Entry 7OBB (electron microscopy, 3.30 A resolution); this record covers chains B and N of the 15 polymer chains in the assembly.

== Chain B ==
Molecule: DNA-directed RNA polymerase I subunit RPA2
Organism: Homo sapiens
Notes: EC 2.7.7.6
Reference sequence: Q9H9Y6 (RPA2_HUMAN); numbering as in UniProt (aligned over 1-1135)
Amino-acid sequence (1135 residues; row label = number of the first residue in the row):
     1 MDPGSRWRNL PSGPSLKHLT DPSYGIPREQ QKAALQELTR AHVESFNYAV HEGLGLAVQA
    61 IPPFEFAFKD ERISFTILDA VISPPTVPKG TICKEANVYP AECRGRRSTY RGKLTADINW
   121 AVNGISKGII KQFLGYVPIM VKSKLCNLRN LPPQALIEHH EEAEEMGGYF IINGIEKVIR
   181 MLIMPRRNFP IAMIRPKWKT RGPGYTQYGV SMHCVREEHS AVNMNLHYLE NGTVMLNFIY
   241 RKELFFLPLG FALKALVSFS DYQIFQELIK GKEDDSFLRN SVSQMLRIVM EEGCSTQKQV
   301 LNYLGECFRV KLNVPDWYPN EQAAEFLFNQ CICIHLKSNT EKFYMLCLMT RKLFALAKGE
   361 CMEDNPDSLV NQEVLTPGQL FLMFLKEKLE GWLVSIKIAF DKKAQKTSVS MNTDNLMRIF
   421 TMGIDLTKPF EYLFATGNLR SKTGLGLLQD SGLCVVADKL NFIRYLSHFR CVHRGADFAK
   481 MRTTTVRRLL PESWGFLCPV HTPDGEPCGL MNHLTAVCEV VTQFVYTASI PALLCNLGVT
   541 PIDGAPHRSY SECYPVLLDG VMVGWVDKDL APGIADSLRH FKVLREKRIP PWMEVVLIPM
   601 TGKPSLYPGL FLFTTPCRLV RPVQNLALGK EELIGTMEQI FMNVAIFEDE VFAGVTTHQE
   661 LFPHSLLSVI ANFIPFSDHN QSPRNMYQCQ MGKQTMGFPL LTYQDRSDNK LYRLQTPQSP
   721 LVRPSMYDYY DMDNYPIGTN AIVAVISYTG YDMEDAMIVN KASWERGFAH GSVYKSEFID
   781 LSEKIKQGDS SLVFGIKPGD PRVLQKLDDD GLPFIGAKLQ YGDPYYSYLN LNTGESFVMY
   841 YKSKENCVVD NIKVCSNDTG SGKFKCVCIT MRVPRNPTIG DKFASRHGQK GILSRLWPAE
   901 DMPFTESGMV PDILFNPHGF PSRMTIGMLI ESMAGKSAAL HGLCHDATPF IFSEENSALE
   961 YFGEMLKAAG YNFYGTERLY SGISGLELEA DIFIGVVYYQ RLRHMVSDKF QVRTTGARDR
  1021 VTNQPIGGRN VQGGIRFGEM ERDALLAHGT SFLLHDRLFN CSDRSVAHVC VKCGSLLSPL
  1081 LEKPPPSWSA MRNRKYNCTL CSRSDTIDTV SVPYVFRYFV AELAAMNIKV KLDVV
Not modelled in the structure: 1007-1010, 1135
Bound ions: Zn2+: Cys-1070, Cys-1098, Cys-1101
Curated features (UniProtKB/Swiss-Prot):
  - zinc finger: Cys-1070 to Cys-1101 (C4-type)
  - region: Ile-194 to Tyr-208 (Loop B), Leu-236 to Leu-247 (Loop A), Leu-439 to Leu-453 (Fork loop 1), Arg-474 to Leu-489 (Fork loop 2)
  - binding site (RNA): Arg-180, Asp-367, Lys-890
  - binding site (Mg(2+)): Asp-755
  - binding site (DNA): Arg-1020, Arg-1036
  - binding site (Zn(2+)): Cys-1070, Cys-1073, Cys-1098, Cys-1101
  - site: Tyr-687 (Active site gating)
  - modified residue: Ser-1051 (Phosphoserine)
  - natural variant: Ser-682 (S682R: In TCS4; uncertain significance), Arg-1003 (R1003C: In TCS4; R1003S: In TCS4)
From the paper describing this entry:
  - conformationally variable residues (side-chain flip): Tyr-687

== Chain N ==
Molecule: DNA-directed RNA polymerase I subunit RPA34
Organism: Homo sapiens
Reference sequence: O15446 (RPA34_HUMAN); numbering as in UniProt (aligned over 1-510)
Amino-acid sequence (510 residues; numbered 1 to 510; the number before each row is that of its first residue):
     1 MEEPQAGDAA RFSCPPNFTA KPPASESPRF SLEALTGPDT ELWLIQAPAD FAPECFNGRH
    61 VPLSGSQIVK GKLAGKRHRY RVLSSCPQAG EATLLAPSTE AGGGLTCASA PQGTLRILEG
   121 PQQSLSGSPL QPIPASPPPQ IPPGLRPRFC AFGGNPPVTG PRSALAPNLL TSGKKKKEMQ
   181 VTEAPVTQEA VNGHGALEVD MALGSPEMDV RKKKKKKNQQ LKEPEAAGPV GTEPTVETLE
   241 PLGVLFPSTT KKRKKPKGKE TFEPEDKTVK QEQINTEPLE DTVLSPTKKR KRQKGTEGME
   301 PEEGVTVESQ PQVKVEPLEE AIPLPPTKKR KKEKGQMAMM EPGTEAMEPV EPEMKPLESP
   361 GGTMAPQQPE GAKPQAQAAL AAPKKKTKKE KQQDATVEPE TEVVGPELPD DLEPQAAPTS
   421 TKKKKKKKER GHTVTEPIQP LEPELPGEGQ PEARATPGST KKRKKQSQES RMPETVPQEE
   481 MPGPPLNSES GEEAPTGRDK KRKQQQQQPV
Not modelled in the structure: 1-12, 162-510
Curated features (UniProtKB/Swiss-Prot):
  - modified residue: Met-1 (N-acetylmethionine), Ser-27 (Phosphoserine), Tyr-80 (Phosphotyrosine), Ser-128 (Phosphoserine), Ser-136 (Phosphoserine), Ser-172 (Phosphoserine), Ser-205 (Phosphoserine), Ser-285 (Phosphoserine), Thr-287 (Phosphothreonine), Ser-309 (Phosphoserine), Ser-490 (Phosphoserine)
  - cross-link (Glycyl lysine isopeptide (Lys-Gly)): Lys-270 (interchain with G-Cter in SUMO1), Lys-314 (interchain with G-Cter in SUMO1)

== How chain B and chain N interact ==
Pairs across the interface (57; chain B residue first):
  Cys-535(B) / Arg-116(N)  hydrogen bond (backbone-side chain)
  Asn-536(B) / Pro-48(N)
  Asn-536(B) / Ala-49(N)  hydrogen bond (side chain-backbone)
  Asn-536(B) / Asp-50(N)
  Asn-536(B) / Leu-118(N)
  Asn-536(B) / Glu-119(N)  hydrogen bond (backbone-backbone)
  Leu-537(B) / Arg-116(N)  hydrogen bond (backbone-side chain)
  Leu-537(B) / Glu-119(N)
  Gly-538(B) / Leu-118(N)
  Val-539(B) / Arg-116(N)
  His-547(B) / Gln-46(N)  hydrogen bond
  His-547(B) / Ser-85(N)  hydrogen bond (backbone-side chain)
  His-547(B) / Gln-88(N)
  His-547(B) / Thr-114(N)  hydrogen bond
  His-547(B) / Arg-116(N)
  Leu-570(B) / Leu-118(N)  hydrophobic
  Ser-577(B) / Pro-121(N)
  His-580(B) / Leu-125(N)
  Gln-624(B) / Gln-131(N)  hydrogen bond (side chain-backbone)
  Gln-624(B) / Pro-132(N)
  Gln-624(B) / Ile-133(N)  hydrogen bond (side chain-backbone)
  Leu-626(B) / Leu-130(N)
  Leu-626(B) / Gln-131(N)  hydrogen bond (backbone-backbone)
  Leu-626(B) / Pro-132(N)  hydrophobic
  Ala-627(B) / Ser-128(N)  hydrogen bond (backbone-side chain)
  Ala-627(B) / Leu-130(N)
  Ala-627(B) / Gln-131(N)
  Leu-628(B) / Gln-131(N)
  Gly-629(B) / Gln-131(N)
  Glu-648(B) / Pro-132(N)
  Glu-648(B) / Ile-133(N)
  Glu-648(B) / Pro-134(N)
  Glu-648(B) / Ala-135(N)  hydrogen bond (side chain-backbone)
  Gln-659(B) / Pro-132(N)
  Gln-659(B) / Ile-133(N)  hydrogen bond (side chain-backbone)
  Glu-660(B) / Ile-133(N)
  Leu-661(B) / Ile-133(N)
  Glu-906(B) / Phe-152(N)
  Ser-907(B) / Phe-149(N)
  Ser-907(B) / Phe-152(N)
  Gly-908(B) / Phe-152(N)
  His-941(B) / Leu-145(N)
  His-941(B) / Arg-148(N)
  Leu-943(B) / Pro-142(N)  hydrophobic
  Asp-946(B) / Pro-139(N)
  Ile-951(B) / Pro-139(N)
  Phe-952(B) / Pro-139(N)  hydrophobic
  Tyr-961(B) / Pro-139(N)
  Tyr-961(B) / Gln-140(N)  hydrogen bond (side chain-backbone)
  Tyr-961(B) / Ile-141(N)
  Glu-964(B) / Ile-141(N)
  Met-965(B) / Pro-142(N)
  Met-965(B) / Leu-145(N)  hydrophobic
  Ala-968(B) / Leu-145(N)  hydrophobic
  Ala-968(B) / Arg-146(N)
  Ala-968(B) / Pro-147(N)
  Tyr-971(B) / Phe-149(N)
Other interface residues (no listed pair), chain B (41 interface residues in all): Met-1, Thr-540, Ala-545, Pro-546, Arg-548, Lys-587, Val-651, Ala-653, Asn-956, Ala-969
Other interface residues (no listed pair), chain N (33 interface residues in all): Arg-81, Leu-83, Pro-129, Pro-138

== Overview ==
41 residues of chain B face 33 of chain N across their interface, with 14 hydrogen bonds. Polar pairs include
Cys-535(B)/Arg-116(N), Asn-536(B)/Ala-49(N) and Leu-537(B)/Arg-116(N). From UniProt: 3 RNA-binding residues,
Mg2+-binding residue Asp-755(B), DNA-binding residues Arg-1020(B) and Arg-1036(B) and 4 Zn2+-binding residues
on chain B. The paper reports conformational variability at Tyr-687(B).
Here chain B is DNA-directed RNA polymerase I subunit RPA2 and chain N is DNA-directed RNA polymerase I
subunit RPA34, both from Homo sapiens. Entry 7OBB (Cryo-EM structure of human RNA Polymerase I Open Complex)
was determined by electron microscopy, deposited together with 7OB9 and 7OBA.
